4YO0 - chains B and E of the 3 polymer chains in the assembly; structure by X-ray diffraction, 1.56 A resolution.

== Chain B ==
Name: Light chain of antigen binding fragment, Fab
Organism: Rattus norvegicus
Notes: antibody fragment or engineered binder
Sequence (233 residues; row label = number of the first residue in the row):
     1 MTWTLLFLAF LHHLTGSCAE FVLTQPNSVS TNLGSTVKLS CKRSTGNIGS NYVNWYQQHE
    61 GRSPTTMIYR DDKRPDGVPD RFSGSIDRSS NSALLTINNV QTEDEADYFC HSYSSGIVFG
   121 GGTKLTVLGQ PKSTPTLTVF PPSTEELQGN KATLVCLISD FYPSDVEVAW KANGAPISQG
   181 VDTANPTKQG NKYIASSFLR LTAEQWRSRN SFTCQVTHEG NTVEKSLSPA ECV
Not modelled in the structure: 1-19, 230-233
Disulfides: Cys41-Cys110, Cys156-Cys214
Modified positions: Glu20 (pyroglutamic acid; PCA)

== Chain E ==
Name: PA14 peptide
Sequence (14 residues; numbered 1 to 14; the number before each row is that of its first residue):
     1 EGGVAMPGAE DDVV
Not modelled in the structure: 1-2

== Interface between chain B and chain E ==
Contacting residue pairs - 10 pairs, chain B then chain E:
  Asn51(B) with Val4(E)
  Tyr52(B) with Gly3(E), hydrogen bond (side chain-backbone)
  His111(B) with Met6(E), hydrogen bond
  Tyr113(B) with Val4(E), hydrogen bond (side chain-backbone); Ala5(E); Met6(E), hydrophobic
  Ser114(B) with Pro7(E)
  Ser115(B) with Pro7(E)
  Ile117(B) with Met6(E), hydrophobic; Pro7(E)
Interface residues without a listed pair, chain B (9 interface residues in all): Arg70, Gly116
Interface residues without a listed pair, chain E (6 interface residues in all): Val14

== Summary ==
Chain B and chain E form an interface of 9 and 6 residues respectively; the contacts include 3 hydrogen bonds.
Among the polar pairs are Tyr52(B)-Gly3(E), His111(B)-Met6(E) and Tyr113(B)-Val4(E).
Chain B is Light chain of antigen binding fragment, Fab (Rattus norvegicus) and chain E is PA14 peptide; the
structure, Crystal structure of monoclonal anti-human podoplanin antibody NZ-1 with bound PA peptide, was
determined by X-ray diffraction.
